PDB entry 7XKO | electron microscopy, 3.40 A resolution | chains E and G of the 7 polymer chains in the assembly

# Chain E
Protein: ATP synthase subunit beta
Organism: Bacillus sp. PS3
Notes: EC 7.1.2.2
UniProtKB: A0A0M4U1P9 (A0A0M4U1P9_BACP3); residue numbers follow UniProt; this construct covers 1-473
Chain sequence (484 residues; numbered -10 to 473; the number before each row is that of its first residue; numbers below 1 keep their minus sign (Met-10 is residue -10)):
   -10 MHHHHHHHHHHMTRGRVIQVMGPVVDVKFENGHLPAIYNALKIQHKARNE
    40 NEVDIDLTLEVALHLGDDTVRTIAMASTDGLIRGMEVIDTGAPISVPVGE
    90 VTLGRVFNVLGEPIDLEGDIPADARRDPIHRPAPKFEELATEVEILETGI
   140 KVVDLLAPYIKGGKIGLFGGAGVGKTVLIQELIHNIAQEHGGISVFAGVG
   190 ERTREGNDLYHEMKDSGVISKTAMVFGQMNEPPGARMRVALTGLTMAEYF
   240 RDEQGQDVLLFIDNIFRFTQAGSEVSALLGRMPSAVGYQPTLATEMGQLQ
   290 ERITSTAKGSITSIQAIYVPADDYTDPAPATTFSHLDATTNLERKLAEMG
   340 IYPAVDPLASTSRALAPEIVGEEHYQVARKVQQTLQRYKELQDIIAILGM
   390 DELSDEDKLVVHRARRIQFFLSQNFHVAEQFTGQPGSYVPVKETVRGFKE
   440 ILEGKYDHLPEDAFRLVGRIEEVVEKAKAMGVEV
Not modelled in the structure: -10 to 0, 471-473
Sequence notes: initiating methionine (-10); expression tag (-9 to 0)

# Chain G
Protein: ATP synthase gamma chain
Organism: Bacillus sp. PS3
UniProtKB: A0A0M4TPJ7 (A0A0M4TPJ7_BACP3); numbering as in UniProt (aligned over 1-285)
Chain sequence (285 residues; numbered 1 to 285; the number before each row is that of its first residue):
     1 MASLRDIKTRINATKKTSQITKAMEMVSTSKLNRAEQNAKSFVPYMEKIQ
    51 EVVANVALGAGGASHPMLVSRPVKKTGYLVITSDRGLAGAYNSNVLRLVY
   101 QTIQKRHASPDEYAIIVIGRVGLSFFRKRNMPVILDITRLPDQPSFADIK
   151 EIARKTVGLFADGTFDELYMYYNHYVSAIQQEVTERKLLPLTDLAENKQR
   201 TVYEFEPSQEEILDVLLPQYAESLIYGALLDAKASEHAARMTAMKNATDN
   251 ANELIRTLTLSYNRARQAAITQEITEIVAGANALQ
Not modelled in the structure: 1, 285

# How chain E and chain G interact
Contacting residue pairs (12):
  Pro272(E) with Ile274(G), hydrophobic; Val278(G)
  Ala274(E) with Thr271(G), hydrogen bond (backbone-side chain)
  Val275(E) with Ile270(G); Ile274(G)
  Gly276(E) with Ile274(G)
  Asp312(E) with Asn263(G), hydrogen bond; Arg266(G), salt bridge; Gln267(G), hydrogen bond
  Thr314(E) with Gln267(G), hydrogen bond
  Asp315(E) with Arg266(G), salt bridge; Gln267(G)
Interface residues without a listed pair, chain E (9 interface residues in all): Ala310, Asp311

# In short
9 residues of chain E and 7 residues of chain G are in contact; the contacts include 4 hydrogen bonds and 2
salt bridges. Among the polar pairs are Asp312(E)-Arg266(G), Asp315(E)-Arg266(G) and Ala274(E)-Thr271(G).
Chain E is ATP synthase subunit beta and chain G is ATP synthase gamma chain, both from Bacillus sp. PS3; the
structure, F1 domain of epsilon C-terminal domain deleted FoF1 from Bacillus PS3,state1,nucleotide depeleted,
was determined by electron microscopy, deposited together with 7XKH, 7XKP, 7XKQ and 7XKR.
